PDB entry 8HG0 | electron microscopy, 3.51 A resolution | chains A and B

# Chain A
Protein: Angiotensin-converting enzyme
Organism: Odocoileus virginianus texanus
Notes: EC 3.4.-.-
Reference sequence: A0A6J0Z472 (A0A6J0Z472_ODOVR); residues 2-614 here correspond to UniProt positions 1-613 (UniProt number = residue number - 1)
Chain sequence (613 residues; numbered 2 to 614; the number before each row is that of its first residue):
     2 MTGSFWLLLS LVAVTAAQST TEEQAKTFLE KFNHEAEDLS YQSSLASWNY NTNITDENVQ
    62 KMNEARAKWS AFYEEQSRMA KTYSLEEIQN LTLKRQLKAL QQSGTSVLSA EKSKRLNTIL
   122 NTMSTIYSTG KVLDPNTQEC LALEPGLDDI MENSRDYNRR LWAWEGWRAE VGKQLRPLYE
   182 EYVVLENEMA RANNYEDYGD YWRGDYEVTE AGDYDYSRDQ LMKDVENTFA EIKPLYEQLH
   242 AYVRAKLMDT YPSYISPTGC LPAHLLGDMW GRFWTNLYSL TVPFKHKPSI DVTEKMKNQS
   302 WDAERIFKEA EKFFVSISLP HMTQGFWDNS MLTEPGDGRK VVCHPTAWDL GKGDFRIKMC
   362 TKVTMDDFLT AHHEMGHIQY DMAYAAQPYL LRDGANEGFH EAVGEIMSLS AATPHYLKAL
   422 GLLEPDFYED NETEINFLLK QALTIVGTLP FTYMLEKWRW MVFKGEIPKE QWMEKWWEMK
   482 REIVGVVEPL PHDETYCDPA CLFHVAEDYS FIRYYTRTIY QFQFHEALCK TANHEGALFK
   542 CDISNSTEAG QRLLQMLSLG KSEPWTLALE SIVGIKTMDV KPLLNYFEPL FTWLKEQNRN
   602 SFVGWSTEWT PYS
Unresolved in the structure: 2-19
Disulfides: C344-C361, C530-C542
Covalent attachments: N-acetylglucosamine (NAG) linked to N299, N432
Bound ions: Zn2+: H374, H378, E402

# Chain B
Protein: Spike protein S1
Organism: Severe acute respiratory syndrome coronavirus 2
Reference sequence: P0DTC2 (SPIKE_SARS2); residue numbers follow UniProt; this construct covers 333-527
Chain sequence (195 residues; numbered 333 to 527; the number before each row is that of its first residue):
   333 TNLCPFGEVF NATRFASVYA WNRKRISNCV ADYSVLYNSA SFSTFKCYGV SPTKLNDLCF
   393 TNVYADSFVI RGDEVRQIAP GQTGKIADYN YKLPDDFTGC VIAWNSNNLD SKVGGNYNYL
   453 YRLFRKSNLK PFERDISTEI YQAGSTPCNG VEGFNCYFPL QSYGFQPTNG VGYQPYRVVV
   513 LSFELLHAPA TVCGP
Disulfides: C336-C361, C379-C432, C391-C525, C480-C488
Covalent attachments: N-acetylglucosamine (NAG) linked to N343
Swiss-Prot annotation at these positions:
  - region: R403 to D405 (Integrin-binding motif), N448 to F456 (Immunodominant HLA epitope recognized by the CD8+)
  - glycosylation: N343 (N-linked (GlcNAc...) (complex) asparagine)
  - natural variant: G339 (G339D: In strain: Omicron/BA.1, Omicron/BA.2 and 4 more; G339H: In strain: Omicron/BA.2.75, Omicron/XBB.1.5 and 1 more), R346 (R346K: In strain: Mu/B.1.621; R346T: In strain: Omicron/BQ.1.1, Omicron/XBB.1.5 and 1 more), L368 (L368I: In strain: Omicron/XBB.1.5, Omicron/EG.5.1), S371 (S371F: In strain: Omicron/BA.2, Omicron/BA.2.12.1 and 6 more; S371L: In strain: Omicron/BA.1), S373 (S373P: In strain: Omicron/BA.1, Omicron/BA.2 and 7 more), S375 (S375F: In strain: Omicron/BA.1, Omicron/BA.2 and 7 more), T376 (T376A: In strain: Omicron/BA.2, Omicron/BA.2.12.1 and 5 more), D405 (D405N: In strain: Omicron/BA.2, Omicron/BA.2.12.1 and 6 more), R408 (R408S: In strain: Omicron/BA.2, Omicron/BA.2.12.1 and 6 more), K417 (K417N: In strain: Beta/B.1.351, Omicron/BA.1 and 8 more; K417T: In strain: Gamma/P.1), N440 (N440K: In strain: Omicron/BA.1, Omicron/BA.2 and 7 more), K444 (K444T: In strain: Omicron/BQ.1.1), 16 further natural variant entries in UniProt
  - mutagenesis: N343 (N343Q: Reduced viral infectivity), L452 (L452R: Increased resistance to neutralizing antibodies. Decreases HLA binding to NF9 epitope. Increased binding affinity to human ACE2), Y453 (Y453F: Decreased HLA binding to NF9 epitope. Increased binding affinity to human ACE2), A475 (A475V: Increased resistance to neutralizing antibodies), V483 (V483A: Increased resistance to neutralizing antibodies), E484 (E484D: Increased replication in human TMEM106B overexpressing cells), F490 (F490L: Increased resistance to neutralizing antibodies and human covalescent sera neutralization), Q493 (Q493N: Reduced host ACE2-binding affinity in vitro; Q493Y: Reduced host ACE2-binding affinity in vitro), N501 (N501T: Reduced host ACE2-binding affinity in vitro; N501Y: Increased binding affinity to human ACE2), H519 (H519P: Increased resistance to human covalescent sera neutralization)

# Chain A / chain B interface
Residue-residue contacts (22; chain A residue first):
  Q25(A) - A475(B)
  Q25(A) - N487(B)
  T28(A) - F456(B)
  K32(A) - F456(B)
  K32(A) - Y489(B)
  K32(A) - Q493(B)
  H35(A) - Y453(B)  hydrogen bond
  H35(A) - L455(B)
  H35(A) - Q493(B)
  E36(A) - Q493(B)  hydrogen bond
  Y42(A) - Q498(B)
  Y42(A) - T500(B)  hydrogen bond
  Y42(A) - N501(B)
  Q43(A) - Y449(B)
  Y84(A) - N487(B)  hydrogen bond
  K353(A) - G496(B)  hydrogen bond (side chain-backbone)
  K353(A) - N501(B)  hydrogen bond
  K353(A) - G502(B)  hydrogen bond (backbone-backbone)
  K353(A) - Y505(B)
  G354(A) - G502(B)
  D355(A) - T500(B)
  R357(A) - T500(B)
Also at the interface, not in a pair above, chain A (20 interface residues in all): S20, F29, E31, D39, L46, M80, T83, R393
Also at the interface, not in a pair above, chain B (20 interface residues in all): Y473, G476, S477, F486, F490, S494

# Overview
Chain A and chain B each contribute 20 residues to their interface, with 7 hydrogen bonds. Polar pairs include
H35(A)-Y453(B), E36(A)-Q493(B) and Y42(A)-T500(B). N-acetylglucosamine is covalently linked to N299(A) and
N432(A). Covalently linked N-acetylglucosamine: at N343(B).
Chain A is Angiotensin-converting enzyme (Odocoileus virginianus texanus) and chain B is Spike protein S1
(Severe acute respiratory syndrome coronavirus 2); the structure, Cryo-EM structure of SARS-CoV-2 prototype
spike protein receptor-binding domain in complex with white-tailed deer ACE2, was determined by electron
microscopy together with 8HFX, 8HFY, 8HFZ, 8IFY and 8IFZ from the same study.
